7KNI - chains B and D of the 6 polymer chains in the assembly; structure by electron microscopy, 3.91 A resolution.

== Chain B ==
Molecule: Spike glycoprotein
Organism: Severe acute respiratory syndrome coronavirus 2
UniProt: P0DTC2 (SPIKE_SARS2); residues 1-1208 here = UniProt positions 1-1208
Chain sequence (1288 residues; numbered 1 to 1288; the number before each row is that of its first residue):
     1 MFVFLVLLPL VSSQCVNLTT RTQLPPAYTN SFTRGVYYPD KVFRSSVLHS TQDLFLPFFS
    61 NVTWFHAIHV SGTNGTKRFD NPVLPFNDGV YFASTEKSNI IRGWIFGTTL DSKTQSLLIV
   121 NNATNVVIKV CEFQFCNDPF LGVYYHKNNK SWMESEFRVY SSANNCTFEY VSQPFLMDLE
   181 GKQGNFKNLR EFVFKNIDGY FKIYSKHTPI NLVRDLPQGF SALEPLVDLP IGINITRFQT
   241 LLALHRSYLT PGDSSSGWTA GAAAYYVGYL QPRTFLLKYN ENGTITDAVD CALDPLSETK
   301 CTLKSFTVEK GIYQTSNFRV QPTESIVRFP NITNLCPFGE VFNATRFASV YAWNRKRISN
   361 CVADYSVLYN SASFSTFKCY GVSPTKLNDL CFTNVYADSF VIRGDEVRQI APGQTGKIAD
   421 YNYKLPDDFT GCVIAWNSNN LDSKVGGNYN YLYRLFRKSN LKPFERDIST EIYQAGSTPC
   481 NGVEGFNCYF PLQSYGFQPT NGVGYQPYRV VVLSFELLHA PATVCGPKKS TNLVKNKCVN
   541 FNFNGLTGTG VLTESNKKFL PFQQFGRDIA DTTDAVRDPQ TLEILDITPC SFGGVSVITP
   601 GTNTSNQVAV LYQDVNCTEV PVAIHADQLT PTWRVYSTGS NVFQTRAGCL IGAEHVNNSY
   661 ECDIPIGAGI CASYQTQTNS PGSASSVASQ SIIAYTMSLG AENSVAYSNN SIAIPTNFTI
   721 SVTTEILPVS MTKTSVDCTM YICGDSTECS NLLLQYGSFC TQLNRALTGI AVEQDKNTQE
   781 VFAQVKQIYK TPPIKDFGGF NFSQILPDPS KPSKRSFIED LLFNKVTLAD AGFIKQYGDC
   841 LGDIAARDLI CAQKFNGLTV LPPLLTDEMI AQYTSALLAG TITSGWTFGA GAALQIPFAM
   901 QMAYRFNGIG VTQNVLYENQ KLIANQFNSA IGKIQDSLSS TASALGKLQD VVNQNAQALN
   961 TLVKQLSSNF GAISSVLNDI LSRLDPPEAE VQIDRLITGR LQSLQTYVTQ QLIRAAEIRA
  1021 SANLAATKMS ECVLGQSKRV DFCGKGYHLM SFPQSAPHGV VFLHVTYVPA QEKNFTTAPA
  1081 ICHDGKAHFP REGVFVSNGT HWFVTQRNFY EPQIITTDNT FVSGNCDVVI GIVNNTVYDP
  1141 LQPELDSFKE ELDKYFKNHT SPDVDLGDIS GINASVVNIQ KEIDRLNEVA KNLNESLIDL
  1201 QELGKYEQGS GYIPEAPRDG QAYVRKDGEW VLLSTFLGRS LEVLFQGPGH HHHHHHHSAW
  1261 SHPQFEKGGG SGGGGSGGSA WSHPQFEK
Not modelled in the structure: 1-25, 67-78, 142-152, 178-185, 247-260, 627-639, 677-689, 829-851, 1150-1288
Disulfide bonds: C131-C166, C291-C301, C336-C361, C379-C432, C391-C525, C480-C488, C538-C590, C617-C649, C662-C671, C738-C760, C743-C749, C1032-C1043, C1082-C1126
Glycans and other covalent adducts: N-acetylglucosamine (NAG) linked to N61, N165, N234, N282, N331, N343, N603, N616, N657, N709, N717, N801, N1074, N1098, N1134
Sequence notes: engineered mutation G682 (Arg in P0DTC2), S683 (Arg in P0DTC2), S685 (Arg in P0DTC2), P986 (Lys in P0DTC2), P987 (Val in P0DTC2); expression tag (1209-1288)

== Chain D ==
Molecule: Angiotensin-converting enzyme 2
Organism: Homo sapiens
Notes: EC 3.4.17.23, 3.4.17.-
UniProt: Q9BYF1 (ACE2_HUMAN); numbering as in UniProt (aligned over 19-615)
Chain sequence (597 residues; numbered 19 to 615; the number before each row is that of its first residue):
    19 STIEEQAKTF LDKFNHEAED LFYQSSLASW NYNTNITEEN VQNMNNAGDK WSAFLKEQST
    79 LAQMYPLQEI QNLTVKLQLQ ALQQNGSSVL SEDKSKRLNT ILNTMSTIYS TGKVCNPDNP
   139 QECLLLEPGL NEIMANSLDY NERLWAWESW RSEVGKQLRP LYEEYVVLKN EMARANHYED
   199 YGDYWRGDYE VNGVDGYDYS RGQLIEDVEH TFEEIKPLYE HLHAYVRAKL MNAYPSYISP
   259 IGCLPAHLLG DMWGRFWTNL YSLTVPFGQK PNIDVTDAMV DQAWDAQRIF KEAEKFFVSV
   319 GLPNMTQGFW ENSMLTDPGN VQKAVCHPTA WDLGKGDFRI LMCTKVTMDD FLTAHHEMGH
   379 IQYDMAYAAQ PFLLRNGANE GFHEAVGEIM SLSAATPKHL KSIGLLSPDF QEDNETEINF
   439 LLKQALTIVG TLPFTYMLEK WRWMVFKGEI PKDQWMKKWW EMKREIVGVV EPVPHDETYC
   499 DPASLFHVSN DYSFIRYYTR TLYQFQFQEA LCQAAKHEGP LHKCDISNST EAGQKLFNML
   559 RLGKSEPWTL ALENVVGAKN MNVRPLLNYF EPLFTWLKDQ NKNSFVGWST DWSPYAD
Not modelled in the structure: 615
Disulfide bonds: C133-C141, C344-C361, C530-C542
Glycans and other covalent adducts: N-acetylglucosamine (NAG) linked to N53, N90, N103, N322, N432, N546

== Chain B / chain D interface ==
Pairs across the interface - 16 pairs, chain B then chain D:
  K417(B) with D30(D), salt bridge
  F456(B) with T27(D)
  Q493(B) with E35(D); D38(D), hydrogen bond
  S494(B) with D38(D)
  G496(B) with K353(D)
  Q498(B) with Y41(D); Q42(D), hydrogen bond
  T500(B) with Y41(D); N330(D), hydrogen bond (backbone-side chain); D355(D); R357(D)
  N501(B) with Y41(D), hydrogen bond
  G502(B) with K353(D); G354(D)
  Y505(B) with K353(D)
Also at the interface, not in a pair above, chain B (16 interface residues in all): G446, Y449, L455, F486, Y489, F490
Also at the interface, not in a pair above, chain D (17 interface residues in all): K31, H34, E37, L45, M82, Y83

== In short ==
16 residues of chain B face 17 of chain D across their interface, with 4 hydrogen bonds and 1 salt bridge.
Polar contacts include K417(B)-D30(D), Q493(B)-D38(D) and Q498(B)-Q42(D). Covalently linked
N-acetylglucosamine: at N61(B), N165(B), N234(B), N282(B), N331(B) and N343(B) and 9 more.
Chain B is Spike glycoprotein (Severe acute respiratory syndrome coronavirus 2) and chain D is
Angiotensin-converting enzyme 2 (Homo sapiens); the structure, Cryo-EM structure of Triple ACE2-bound
SARS-CoV-2 Trimer Spike at pH 5.5, was determined by electron microscopy, deposited together with 7KMB, 7KMS,
7KMZ, 7KNB, 7KNE and 7KNH.
